PDB entry 6TOI | X-ray diffraction, 1.58 A resolution | chains A and B

# Chain A
Name: B-cell lymphoma 6 protein
From: Homo sapiens
UniProt: P41182 (BCL6_HUMAN); residue numbers follow UniProt; this construct covers 5-129
Chain sequence (128 residues; numbered 2 to 129; the number before each row is that of its first residue):
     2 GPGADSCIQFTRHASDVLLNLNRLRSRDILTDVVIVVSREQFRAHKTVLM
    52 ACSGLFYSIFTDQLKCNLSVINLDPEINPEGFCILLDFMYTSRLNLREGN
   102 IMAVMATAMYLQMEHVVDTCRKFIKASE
Unresolved in the structure: 2-4
Sequence notes: expression tag (2-4)
Swiss-Prot annotation at these positions:
  - mutagenesis: Asn-21 (N21K: Abolishes interaction with NCOR2 and HDAC2, no effect on interaction with CTBP1 and transcriptional autoinhibition; when associated with A-116 and 376-Q--Q-379), Ser-59 (S59A: Abolished ubiquitination by the SCF(FBXL17) complex), His-116 (H116A: Abolishes interaction with NCOR2 and HDAC2, no effect on interaction with CTBP1 and transcriptional autoinhibition; when associated with K-21 and 376-Q--Q-379)
Small-molecule neighbours: 11f (NQN; 2-chloranyl-4-[[1-methyl-3-[(3R)-3-oxidanylbutyl]-2-oxidanylidene-benzimidazol-5-yl]amino]pyridine-3-carbonitrile): His-14, Asp-17, Val-18, Asn-21, Arg-24, Leu-25, Arg-28, Met-51, Ala-52, Cys-53, Ser-54, Gly-55, Tyr-58, Gln-113, Met-114, Glu-115, His-116

# Chain B
Name: Ala-trp-val-ile-pro-ala
Chain sequence (6 residues; numbered 0 to 5; the number before each row is that of its first residue; numbering starts at 0):
     0 AWVIPA

# How chain A and chain B interact
Pairs across the interface (11):
  Cys-8(A) with Pro-4(B)
  Ile-9(A) with Trp-1(B), hydrophobic; Val-2(B)
  Gln-10(A) with Ala-0(B); Trp-1(B); Val-2(B), hydrogen bond (backbone-backbone); Pro-4(B)
  Phe-11(A) with Ala-0(B); Trp-1(B)
  Thr-12(A) with Ala-0(B), hydrogen bond (backbone-backbone); Val-2(B)
Other interface residues (no listed pair), chain B (5 interface residues in all): Ile-3

# In short
Chain A and chain B each contribute 5 residues to their interface, with 2 hydrogen bonds. Main-chain hydrogen
bonds include Gln-10(A)/Val-2(B) and Thr-12(A)/Ala-0(B). Ligands of chain A: 11f. UniProt lists 3 mutagenesis
sites on chain A.
Here chain A is B-cell lymphoma 6 protein (Homo sapiens) and chain B is Ala-trp-val-ile-pro-ala. Entry 6TOI
(Crystal structure of human BCL6 BTB domain in complex with compound 11f) was determined by X-ray diffraction
together with 6TOF, 6TOG, 6TOH, 6TOK, 6TON and 6TOO from the same study.
